Entry 2QYK (X-ray diffraction, 2.10 A resolution); this record covers chain A.

== Chain A ==
Molecule: Cyclic AMP-specific phosphodiesterase HSPDE4A10
Organism: Homo sapiens
Notes: fragment: catalytic domain of PDE4A10 with residues 290-622
UniProtKB: Q9H3H2 (Q9H3H2_HUMAN); residue numbers follow UniProt; this construct covers 290-622
Amino-acid sequence (335 residues; numbered 288 to 622; the number before each row is that of its first residue):
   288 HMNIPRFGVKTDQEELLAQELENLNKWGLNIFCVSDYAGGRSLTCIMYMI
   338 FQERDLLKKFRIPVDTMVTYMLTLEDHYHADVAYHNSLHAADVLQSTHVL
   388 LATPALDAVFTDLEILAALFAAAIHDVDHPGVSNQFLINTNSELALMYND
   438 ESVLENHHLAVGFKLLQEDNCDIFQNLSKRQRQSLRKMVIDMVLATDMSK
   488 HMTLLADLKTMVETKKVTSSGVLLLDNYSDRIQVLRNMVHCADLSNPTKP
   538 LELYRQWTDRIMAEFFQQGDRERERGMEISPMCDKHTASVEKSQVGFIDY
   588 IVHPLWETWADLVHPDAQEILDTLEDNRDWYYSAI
Not modelled in the structure: 288
Construct notes: expression tag (288-289)
Ion coordination: Zn2+: His376, His412, Asp413, Asp530; Mg2+ near Asp413 (its only coordinating residue here)
Ligand contacts: NPV (4-[8-(3-nitrophenyl)-1,7-naphthyridin-6-yl]benzoic acid): Tyr371, His372, His416, Glu442, Met485, Asn533, Thr545, Ile548, Phe552, Met569, Ser580, Gln581, Phe584, Ile588
From the paper describing this entry:
  - binding site for NPV: Gln581
  - conformationally variable residues: Ala575 to Ser580

== Overview ==
Chain A binds compound NPV. The Zn2+ site is built by His376, His412, Asp413 and Asp530. The paper reports a
binding site for NPV at Gln581; conformational variability at Ala575.
Chain A is Cyclic AMP-specific phosphodiesterase HSPDE4A10 (Homo sapiens); the structure, Crystal structure of
PDE4A10 in complex with inhibitor NPV, was determined by X-ray diffraction together with 2QYL, 2QYM and 2QYN
from the same study.
